PDB entry 2MP2 | solution NMR | chains A and C of the 3 polymer chains in the assembly

[Chain A]
Protein: Small ubiquitin-related modifier 3
From: Homo sapiens
UniProtKB: P55854 (SUMO3_HUMAN); residues 2-82 here correspond to UniProt positions 12-92 (UniProt number = residue number + 10)
Sequence (82 residues; numbered 1 to 82; the number before each row is that of its first residue):
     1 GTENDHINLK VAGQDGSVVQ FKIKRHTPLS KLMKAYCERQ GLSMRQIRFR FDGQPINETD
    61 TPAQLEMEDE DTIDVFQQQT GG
Differences from the reference sequence: expression tag (1)
Curated features (UniProtKB/Swiss-Prot):
  - cross-link: Gly-82 (Glycyl lysine isopeptide (Gly-Lys) (interchain with K-? in acceptor proteins))
What the authors report for this chain:
  - post-translational modification sites: Lys-22, Lys-31, Lys-34 (citing earlier work)

[Chain C]
Protein: E3 ubiquitin-protein ligase RNF4
UniProtKB: Q9QZS2 (RNF4_MOUSE); residues 2-26 here correspond to UniProt positions 45-69 (UniProt number = residue number + 43)
Sequence (25 residues; each row starts with the number of its first residue):
     2 TVGDEIVDLT CESLEPVVVD LTHND
Curated features (UniProtKB/Swiss-Prot):
  - motif: Ile-7 to Leu-10 (SUMO interaction motif 2), Val-18 to Val-20 (SUMO interaction motif 3)
What the authors report for this chain:
  - mutagenesis - P17A: decreased binding to polySUMO-2

[Chain A / chain C interface]
Pairs across the interface (34):
  His-6(A) / Val-20(C)
  His-6(A) / Asp-21(C)
  Val-18(A) / Asp-26(C)
  Val-19(A) / His-24(C)
  Val-19(A) / Asn-25(C)
  Val-19(A) / Asp-26(C)
  Gln-20(A) / Thr-23(C)
  Gln-20(A) / Asn-25(C)
  Phe-21(A) / Thr-23(C)
  Lys-22(A) / Val-20(C)
  Lys-22(A) / Asp-21(C)
  Lys-22(A) / Thr-23(C)
  Ile-23(A) / Val-20(C)
  Lys-24(A) / Val-18(C)
  Lys-24(A) / Val-19(C)
  Lys-24(A) / Val-20(C)
  His-26(A) / Pro-17(C)
  His-26(A) / Val-18(C)
  Thr-27(A) / Val-18(C)
  Thr-27(A) / Val-19(C)
  Thr-27(A) / Val-20(C)
  Pro-28(A) / Leu-15(C)
  Pro-28(A) / Glu-16(C)
  Pro-28(A) / Pro-17(C)
  Lys-31(A) / Val-20(C)
  Lys-31(A) / Leu-22(C)
  Ala-35(A) / Leu-22(C)
  Arg-39(A) / Thr-23(C)
  Arg-39(A) / His-24(C)
  Arg-39(A) / Asn-25(C)
  Arg-39(A) / Asp-26(C)
  Gln-40(A) / Asp-26(C)
  Thr-59(A) / Ser-14(C)
  Thr-59(A) / Leu-15(C)
Other interface residues (no listed pair), chain A (22 interface residues in all): Asn-4, Asn-8, Ser-17, Arg-25, Tyr-36, Glu-38
Other interface residues (no listed pair), chain C (14 interface residues in all): Glu-13
Interface features reported in the paper:
  - interface residues, chain A: Asn-4(A), His-6(A), Asn-8(A), Val-19(A), Gln-20(A), Phe-21(A), Lys-22(A), Ile-23(A), Lys-24(A), Arg-25(A), Thr-27(A), Ala-35(A), Tyr-36(A)
  - interface residues, chain C: Glu-13(C), Glu-16(C), Val-19(C), Val-20(C), Asp-21(C), Leu-22(C), Thr-23(C)

[In short]
22 residues of chain A and 14 residues of chain C are in contact. The paper reports that P17A of chain C
reduces binding to polySUMO-2; interface residues Asn-4(A), His-6(A) and Glu-13(C) among others.
Here chain A is Small ubiquitin-related modifier 3 (Homo sapiens) and chain C is E3 ubiquitin-protein ligase
RNF4. Entry 2MP2 (Solution structure of SUMO dimer in complex with SIM2-3 from RNF4) was determined by
solution NMR.
